6HU9 - chains m and n of the 44 polymer chains in the assembly; structure by electron microscopy, 3.35 A resolution.

[Chain m]
Molecule: Cytochrome c oxidase subunit 1
Organism: Saccharomyces cerevisiae (strain ATCC 204508 / S288c)
Notes: EC 1.9.3.1
Reference sequence: P00401 (COX1_YEAST); residue numbers follow UniProt; this construct covers 1-534
Sequence (534 residues; row label = number of the first residue in the row):
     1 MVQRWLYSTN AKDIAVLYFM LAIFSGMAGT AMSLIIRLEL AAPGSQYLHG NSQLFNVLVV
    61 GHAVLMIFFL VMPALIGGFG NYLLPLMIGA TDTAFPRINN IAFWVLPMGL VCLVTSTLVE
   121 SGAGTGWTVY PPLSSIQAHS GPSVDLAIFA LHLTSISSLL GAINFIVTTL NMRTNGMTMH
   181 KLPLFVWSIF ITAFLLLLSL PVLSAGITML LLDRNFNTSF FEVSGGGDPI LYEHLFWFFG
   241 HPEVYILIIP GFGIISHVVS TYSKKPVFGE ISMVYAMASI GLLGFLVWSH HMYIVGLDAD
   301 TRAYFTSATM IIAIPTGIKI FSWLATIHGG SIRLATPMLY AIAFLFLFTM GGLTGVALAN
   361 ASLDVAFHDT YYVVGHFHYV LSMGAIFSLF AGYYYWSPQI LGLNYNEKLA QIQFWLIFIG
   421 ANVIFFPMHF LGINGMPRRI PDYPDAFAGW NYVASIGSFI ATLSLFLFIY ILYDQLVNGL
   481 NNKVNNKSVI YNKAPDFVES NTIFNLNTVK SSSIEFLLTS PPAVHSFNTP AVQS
Curated features (UniProtKB/Swiss-Prot):
  - binding site (Ca(2+)): Glu-39, Ala-42, Gly-44, Pro-441
  - binding site (Fe(II)-heme a): His-62, His-378
  - binding site (Cu cation): His-241, His-290, His-291
  - binding site (O2): Tyr-245
  - binding site (Mg(2+)): His-368, Asp-369
  - binding site (heme a3): His-376
  - cross-link: His-241 to Tyr-245 (1'-histidyl-3'-tyrosine (His-Tyr))
Ion coordination: Ca2+: Glu-39, Ala-42, Gly-44; heme a Fe site 1: His-62, His-378; Cu ion: His-241, His-290, His-291; Mg2+: Asp-369 (shared with Glu-223(n) of chain n); heme a Fe site 2 near His-376 (its only coordinating residue here)
Ligand contacts:
  - heme a (HEA), molecule 1: Phe-19, Ile-23, Gly-26, Met-27, Thr-30, Ser-33, Ile-36, Arg-37, Leu-40, Val-59, His-62, Ala-63, Met-66, Ile-67, Leu-70, Val-71, Gly-126, Trp-127, Tyr-371, Phe-377, His-378, Leu-381, Ser-382, Ile-386, Leu-389, Phe-390, Tyr-393, Ile-417, Ile-424, Phe-425, Met-428, Arg-438, Arg-439, Ile-440, Ser-458, Ala-461, Leu-465, Phe-468
  - heme a (HEA), molecule 2: Trp-127, Thr-128, Trp-237, Val-244, Tyr-245, Ile-248, His-290, His-291, Tyr-293, Thr-309, Ile-312, Ala-313, Thr-316, Gly-317, Ile-320, Phe-321, Phe-348, Thr-349, Gly-352, Leu-353, Gly-355, Val-356, Leu-358, Ala-359, Asp-364, His-368, Asp-369, Val-373, His-376, Phe-377, Val-380, Leu-381, Arg-438, Arg-439
  - 1,2-diacyl-sn-glycero-3-phoshocholine (PCF): Gln-46, Tyr-452, Ile-456
Reported in the primary citation:
  - post-translational modification sites: Tyr-245

[Chain n]
Molecule: Cytochrome c oxidase subunit 2
Organism: Saccharomyces cerevisiae (strain ATCC 204508 / S288c)
Notes: EC 1.9.3.1
Reference sequence: P00410 (COX2_YEAST); residues 16-251 here = UniProt positions 16-251
Sequence (236 residues; numbered 16 to 251; the number before each row is that of its first residue):
    16 DVPTPYACYF QDSATPNQEG ILELHDNIMF YLLVILGLVS WMLYTIVMTY SKNPIAYKYI
    76 KHGQTIEVIW TIFPAVILLI IAFPSFILLY LCDEVISPAM TIKAIGYQWY WKYEYSDFIN
   136 DSGETVEFES YVIPDELLEE GQLRLLDTDT SMVVPVDTHI RFVVTAADVI HDFAIPSLGI
   196 KVDATPGRLN QVSALIQREG VFYGACSELC GTGHANMPIK IEAVSLPKFL EWLNEQ
Curated features (UniProtKB/Swiss-Prot):
  - binding site (Cu cation): His-186, Cys-221, Glu-223, Cys-225, His-229, Met-232
  - binding site (Mg(2+)): Glu-223
Ion coordination: dinuclear copper ion site 1: His-186, Cys-221, Cys-225, Met-232; dinuclear copper ion site 2: Cys-221, Glu-223, Cys-225, His-229; Mg2+: Glu-223 (shared with Asp-369(m) of chain m)
Ligand contacts: heme a (HEA): Ile-50, Val-54, Pro-89, Ile-92, Leu-93

[Chain m / chain n interface]
Residue-residue contacts (158; chain m residue first):
  Pro-43(m) / Arg-159(n)
  Gly-44(m) / Arg-159(n)
  Ser-52(m) / Thr-227(n)  hydrogen bond (side chain-backbone)
  Gln-53(m) / Thr-227(n)
  Asn-56(m) / Leu-224(n)
  Asn-56(m) / Gly-226(n)  hydrogen bond (side chain-backbone)
  Gly-124(m) / Leu-224(n)
  Thr-125(m) / Leu-224(n)
  Gly-126(m) / Leu-224(n)
  Pro-131(m) / Ile-185(n)
  Pro-132(m) / Asp-183(n)
  Pro-132(m) / Val-184(n)
  Leu-133(m) / Val-184(n)  hydrophobic
  Leu-133(m) / Leu-224(n)
  Leu-133(m) / Gly-226(n)
  Val-223(m) / Pro-201(n)
  Val-223(m) / Gly-202(n)
  Pro-229(m) / Thr-200(n)
  Ile-230(m) / Thr-200(n)
  Ile-230(m) / Arg-203(n)
  Glu-233(m) / Ile-185(n)
  Ser-263(m) / Ala-71(n)
  Lys-264(m) / Ala-71(n)
  Lys-264(m) / Lys-73(n)
  Lys-265(m) / Tyr-72(n)
  Lys-265(m) / Lys-73(n)
  Lys-265(m) / Ile-75(n)  hydrogen bond (side chain-backbone)
  Pro-266(m) / Lys-73(n)
  Pro-266(m) / Lys-76(n)
  Phe-268(m) / Ile-75(n)  hydrophobic
  Phe-268(m) / Lys-76(n)
  Phe-268(m) / His-77(n)
  Phe-268(m) / Gly-78(n)
  Phe-268(m) / Ile-81(n)  hydrophobic
  Phe-268(m) / Glu-82(n)
  Phe-268(m) / Trp-85(n)  hydrophobic
  Gly-269(m) / Lys-76(n)  hydrogen bond (backbone-backbone)
  Gly-269(m) / Glu-82(n)
  Ile-294(m) / Asp-187(n)
  Ile-294(m) / Lys-196(n)
  Ile-294(m) / Val-197(n)  hydrophobic
  Ile-294(m) / Asp-198(n)
  Val-295(m) / Asp-198(n)  hydrogen bond (backbone-side chain)
  Val-295(m) / Thr-200(n)
  Val-295(m) / Arg-203(n)  hydrogen bond (backbone-side chain)
  Val-295(m) / Asn-205(n)  hydrogen bond (backbone-side chain)
  Gly-296(m) / Arg-203(n)  hydrogen bond (backbone-side chain)
  Ala-299(m) / Leu-104(n)
  Ala-299(m) / Tyr-105(n)  hydrophobic
  Ala-299(m) / Asp-108(n)
  Asp-300(m) / Tyr-105(n)  hydrogen bond
  Arg-302(m) / Leu-104(n)
  Arg-302(m) / Asp-108(n)  salt bridge
  Ala-303(m) / Phe-101(n)
  Ala-303(m) / Leu-104(n)
  Ala-303(m) / Tyr-105(n)
  Thr-306(m) / Phe-101(n)
  Ser-307(m) / Phe-101(n)
  Met-310(m) / Leu-93(n)
  Met-310(m) / Ile-96(n)  hydrophobic
  Ala-313(m) / Leu-93(n)  hydrophobic
  Ile-314(m) / Pro-89(n)  hydrophobic
  Ile-314(m) / Ala-90(n)  hydrophobic
  Ile-314(m) / Leu-93(n)  hydrophobic
  Ile-318(m) / Thr-86(n)
  Phe-321(m) / Val-54(n)  hydrophobic
  Phe-321(m) / Trp-85(n)  hydrophobic
  Ser-322(m) / Trp-85(n)
  Leu-324(m) / Met-57(n)  hydrophobic
  Leu-324(m) / Leu-58(n)  hydrophobic
  Leu-324(m) / Ile-61(n)
  Ala-325(m) / Trp-85(n)  hydrophobic
  Ile-327(m) / Ile-61(n)
  His-328(m) / Ile-61(n)
  His-328(m) / Tyr-65(n)  hydrogen bond
  Gly-329(m) / Tyr-65(n)
  Gly-329(m) / Asn-68(n)
  Gly-329(m) / Ala-71(n)
  Gly-329(m) / Tyr-72(n)  hydrogen bond (backbone-backbone)
  Gly-330(m) / Tyr-65(n)
  Gly-330(m) / Asn-68(n)  hydrogen bond (backbone-side chain)
  Gly-330(m) / Ala-71(n)
  Ser-331(m) / Tyr-65(n)
  Ser-331(m) / Asn-68(n)
  Ser-331(m) / Ala-71(n)
  Ile-332(m) / Tyr-65(n)  hydrogen bond (backbone-backbone)
  Ile-332(m) / Ser-66(n)
  Leu-334(m) / Ser-66(n)
  Ile-342(m) / Leu-58(n)
  Ile-342(m) / Val-62(n)  hydrophobic
  Leu-345(m) / Leu-58(n)  hydrophobic
  Phe-346(m) / Leu-51(n)  hydrophobic
  Phe-346(m) / Ser-55(n)
  Phe-346(m) / Leu-58(n)  hydrophobic
  Thr-349(m) / Val-54(n)
  Met-350(m) / Leu-51(n)  hydrophobic
  Leu-353(m) / Leu-47(n)
  Leu-353(m) / Ile-50(n)  hydrophobic
  Leu-353(m) / Leu-51(n)  hydrophobic
  Val-356(m) / Leu-47(n)  hydrophobic
  Val-356(m) / Ile-96(n)  hydrophobic
  Ala-357(m) / Leu-47(n)  hydrophobic
  Asn-360(m) / Ile-43(n)
  Asn-360(m) / Ile-96(n)
  Asn-360(m) / Ser-100(n)  hydrogen bond
  Ser-362(m) / Ile-36(n)
  Ser-362(m) / Leu-39(n)
  Ser-362(m) / Ser-100(n)
  Ser-362(m) / Leu-103(n)
  Leu-363(m) / Leu-39(n)  hydrophobic
  Leu-363(m) / His-40(n)
  Leu-363(m) / Ile-43(n)  hydrophobic
  Val-365(m) / Gly-194(n)
  Val-365(m) / Lys-196(n)  hydrogen bond (backbone-side chain)
  Ala-366(m) / Ile-36(n)  hydrophobic
  Ala-366(m) / Lys-196(n)
  Phe-367(m) / Phe-25(n)  hydrophobic
  Phe-367(m) / His-40(n)
  His-368(m) / Lys-196(n)
  His-368(m) / Glu-223(n)  salt bridge
  Asp-369(m) / Ser-222(n)
  Asp-369(m) / Glu-223(n)
  Phe-430(m) / Ala-22(n)
  Phe-430(m) / Cys-23(n)  hydrophobic
  Ile-433(m) / Cys-23(n)
  Ile-433(m) / Tyr-24(n)
  Ile-433(m) / Phe-25(n)
  Ile-433(m) / His-40(n)
  Asn-434(m) / Pro-18(n)
  Asn-434(m) / Thr-19(n)  hydrogen bond (side chain-backbone)
  Asn-434(m) / Ala-22(n)
  Asn-434(m) / Tyr-24(n)  hydrogen bond (side chain-backbone)
  Asn-434(m) / Phe-25(n)
  Asn-434(m) / Gln-26(n)  hydrogen bond (backbone-side chain)
  Pro-437(m) / Ala-220(n)  hydrophobic
  Arg-438(m) / His-229(n)  hydrogen bond (backbone-side chain)
  Arg-439(m) / Glu-223(n)  salt bridge
  Arg-439(m) / Leu-224(n)
  Arg-439(m) / His-229(n)
  Ile-440(m) / His-229(n)
  Ile-440(m) / Ala-230(n)  hydrophobic
  Pro-441(m) / Ala-230(n)
  Asp-442(m) / Arg-159(n)  salt bridge
  Asp-442(m) / Leu-160(n)
  Tyr-443(m) / Arg-159(n)  hydrogen bond (backbone-side chain)
  Tyr-443(m) / Leu-160(n)
  Pro-444(m) / Arg-159(n)
  Pro-444(m) / Leu-161(n)  hydrophobic
  Ala-446(m) / Pro-18(n)
  Ala-446(m) / Thr-19(n)
  Ala-446(m) / Pro-20(n)
  Phe-447(m) / Pro-18(n)  hydrophobic
  Gly-449(m) / Tyr-21(n)
  Trp-450(m) / Tyr-21(n)
  Trp-450(m) / Ala-22(n)  hydrogen bond (side chain-backbone)
  Trp-450(m) / Cys-23(n)  hydrophobic
  Phe-497(m) / Pro-69(n)  hydrophobic
  Phe-497(m) / Ile-70(n)  hydrophobic
Interface residues without a listed pair, chain m (86 interface residues in all): Tyr-130, Ala-138, Val-267, Ser-272, Leu-297, Thr-370, Tyr-372, Gly-435, Asp-445
Interface residues without a listed pair, chain n (79 interface residues in all): Met-44, Leu-53, Phe-88, Ala-97, Pro-191, Cys-221, Cys-225

[Summary]
86 residues of chain m and 79 residues of chain n are in contact; the contacts include 21 hydrogen bonds and 4
salt bridges. Polar pairs include Arg-302(m)/Asp-108(n), His-368(m)/Glu-223(n) and Arg-439(m)/Glu-223(n). One
heme a molecule is bound between chain m and chain n. From the paper: a modification site at Tyr-245(m).
Chain m is Cytochrome c oxidase subunit 1 and chain n is Cytochrome c oxidase subunit 2, both from
Saccharomyces cerevisiae (strain ATCC 204508 / S288c); the structure, III2-IV2 mitochondrial respiratory
supercomplex from S. cerevisiae, was determined by electron microscopy.
